PDB entry 4M8B | X-ray diffraction, 2.61 A resolution | chains A and R of the 3 polymer chains in the assembly

Chain A:
Molecule: Chain A of dsDNA containing the cis-regulatory element
Sequence (20 nucleotides; numbered 1 to 20; the number before each row is that of its first residue):
     1 GCGCGTTAGT GTTTACGCGG

Chain R:
Name: YHR177W
Organism: Saccharomyces cerevisiae
Reference sequence: P38867 (YHX7_YEAST); residues 5-200 here correspond to UniProt positions 6-201 (UniProt number = residue number + 1)
Amino-acid sequence (202 residues; each row starts with the number of its first residue; numbers below 1 keep their minus sign (Gly-1 is residue -1)):
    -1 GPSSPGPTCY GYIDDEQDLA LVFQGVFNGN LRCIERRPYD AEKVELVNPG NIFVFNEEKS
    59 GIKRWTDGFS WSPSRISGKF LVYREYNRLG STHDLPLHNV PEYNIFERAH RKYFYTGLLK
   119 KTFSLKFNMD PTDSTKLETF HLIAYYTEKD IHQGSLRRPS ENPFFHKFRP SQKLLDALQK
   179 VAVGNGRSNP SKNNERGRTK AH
Disordered / not traced: -1 to 0, 90-95, 128-129, 190-200
Construct notes: expression tag (-1 to 4)
What the authors report for this chain:
  - binding site for Chain B of dsDNA containing the cis-regulatory element: Arg35, Asp38, Lys41, Arg62, Asn183, Arg185, Ser186, Asn187, Pro188
  - binding site for Chain A of dsDNA containing the cis-regulatory element (chain A): Ser72, Leu79, Tyr81

Interface between chain A and chain R:
Contacting residue pairs - 19 pairs, chain A then chain R:
  DA8(A) - Arg62(R)  base contact
  DG9(A) - Arg62(R)  hydrogen bond to the base
  DG9(A) - Trp63(R)  hydrogen bond to the phosphate
  DG9(A) - Thr64(R)  sugar contact
  DG9(A) - Trp69(R)  phosphate contact
  DT10(A) - Arg62(R)  phosphate contact
  DT10(A) - Trp63(R)  hydrogen bond to the phosphate
  DT10(A) - Leu79(R)  sugar contact
  DT10(A) - Tyr81(R)  sugar contact
  DT10(A) - Thr120(R)  phosphate contact
  DG11(A) - Ser72(R)  hydrogen bond to the base
  DG11(A) - Leu79(R)  phosphate contact
  DG11(A) - Ser122(R)  phosphate contact
  DT12(A) - Val181(R)  phosphate contact
  DT12(A) - Gly182(R)  hydrogen bond to the phosphate
  DT13(A) - Gly182(R)  base contact
  DT13(A) - Asn183(R)  base contact
  DT14(A) - Asn183(R)  hydrogen bond to the base
  DA15(A) - Arg185(R)  base contact
Also at the interface, not in a pair above, chain A (9 interface residues in all): DC16
Also at the interface, not in a pair above, chain R (19 interface residues in all): Lys61, Asp65, Phe67, Ile74, Ile141, Ala180

Overview:
9 residues of chain A face 19 of chain R across their interface, with 6 hydrogen bonds. Polar contacts include
DG9(A)-Arg62(R), DG11(A)-Ser72(R) and DT14(A)-Asn183(R). The paper reports a binding site for Chain B of dsDNA
containing the cis-regulatory element at Arg35(R), Asp38(R) and Lys41(R) among others; a binding site for
Chain A of dsDNA containing the cis-regulatory element (chain A) at Ser72(R), Leu79(R) and Tyr81(R).
Chain A is Chain A of dsDNA containing the cis-regulatory element and chain R is YHR177W (Saccharomyces
cerevisiae); the structure, Fungal Protein, was determined by X-ray diffraction.
